Entry 5T6N (X-ray diffraction, 2.54 A resolution); this record covers chains C and D of the 6 polymer chains in the assembly.

== Chain C ==
Protein: Hemagglutinin HA1
From: Influenza A virus (strain A/Hong Kong/1/1968 H3N2)
Reference sequence: Q91MA7 (HEMA_I68A4); residues 11-329 here correspond to UniProt positions 27-345 (UniProt number = residue number + 16)
Amino-acid sequence (323 residues; each row starts with the number of its first residue):
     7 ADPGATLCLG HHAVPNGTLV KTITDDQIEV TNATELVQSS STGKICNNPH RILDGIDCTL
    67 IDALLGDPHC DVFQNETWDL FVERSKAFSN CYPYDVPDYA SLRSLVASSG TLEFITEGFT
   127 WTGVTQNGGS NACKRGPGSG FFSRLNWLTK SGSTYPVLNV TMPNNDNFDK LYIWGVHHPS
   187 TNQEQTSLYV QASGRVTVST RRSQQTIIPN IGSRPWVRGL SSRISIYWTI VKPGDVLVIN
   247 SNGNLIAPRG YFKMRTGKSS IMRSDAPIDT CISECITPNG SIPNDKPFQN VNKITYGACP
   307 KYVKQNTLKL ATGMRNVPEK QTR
Unresolved in the structure: 7-8, 326-329
Disulfides: Cys52-Cys277, Cys64-Cys76, Cys97-Cys139, Cys281-Cys305
Glycans and other covalent adducts: N-acetylglucosamine (NAG) linked to Asn38, Asn81, Asn285; glycan linked to Asn165
Differences from the reference sequence: expression tag (7-10)
Residues lining bound ligands:
  - Arbidol (75U; ethyl 6-bromo-4-[(dimethylamino)methyl]-5-hydroxy-1-methyl-2-[(phenylsulfanyl)methyl]-1H-indole-3-carboxylate), molecule 1: Ile29, Lys310, Gln311
  - Arbidol (75U), molecule 2: Pro293, Phe294, Lys307
Curated features (UniProtKB/Swiss-Prot):
  - site: Arg329 (Cleavage)
  - glycosylation (N-linked (GlcNAc...) asparagine): Asn22, Asn38, Asn81, Asn165, Asn285
From the paper describing this entry:
  - binding site for Arbidol: Lys307

== Chain D ==
Protein: Hemagglutinin HA2
From: Influenza A virus (strain A/Northern Territory/60/1968 H3N2)
Reference sequence: P03436 (HEMA_I68A6); residues 1-174 here correspond to UniProt positions 346-519 (UniProt number = residue number + 345)
Amino-acid sequence (174 residues; row label = number of the first residue in the row):
     1 GLFGAIAGFI ENGWEGMIDG WYGFRHQNSE GTGQAADLKS TQAAIDQING KLNRVIEKTN
    61 EKFHQIEKEF SEVEGRIQDL EKYVEDTKID LWSYNAELLV ALENQHTIDL TDSEMNKLFE
   121 KTGRQLRENA EDMGNGCFKI YHKCDNACIE SIRNGTYDHD VYRDEALNNR FQIK
Unresolved in the structure: 172-174
Disulfides: Cys144-Cys148
Glycans and other covalent adducts: N-acetylglucosamine (NAG) linked to Asn154
Differences from the reference sequence: conflict Gly123 (Arg468 in P03436)
Residues lining bound ligands:
  - Arbidol (75U; ethyl 6-bromo-4-[(dimethylamino)methyl]-5-hydroxy-1-methyl-2-[(phenylsulfanyl)methyl]-1H-indole-3-carboxylate), molecule 1: Arg54, Val55, Glu57, Lys58, Thr59, Trp92, Leu99, Glu103
  - Arbidol (75U), molecule 2: Asp90, Ser93, Tyr94, Glu97, Leu98, Ala101
Curated features (UniProtKB/Swiss-Prot):
  - glycosylation: Asn154 (N-linked (GlcNAc...) asparagine)
From the paper describing this entry:
  - binding site for Arbidol: Trp92, Tyr94, Leu98

== How chain C and chain D interact ==
Contacting residue pairs (130; chain C residue first):
  Pro9(C) - Tyr141(D)
  Pro9(C) - His142(D)
  Gly10(C) - Ile140(D)
  Gly10(C) - His142(D)
  Ala11(C) - Gln27(D)
  Ala11(C) - Asn28(D)
  Ala11(C) - Phe138(D)
  Ala11(C) - Lys139(D)
  Ala11(C) - Ile140(D)  hydrogen bond (backbone-backbone)
  Thr12(C) - Arg25(D)
  Thr12(C) - His26(D)
  Thr12(C) - Gln27(D)  hydrogen bond (backbone-backbone)
  Thr12(C) - Cys137(D)
  Thr12(C) - Phe138(D)
  Leu13(C) - Phe24(D)  hydrophobic
  Leu13(C) - Arg25(D)
  Leu13(C) - Cys137(D)
  Leu13(C) - Phe138(D)  hydrogen bond (backbone-backbone)
  Leu13(C) - Ile140(D)  hydrophobic
  Leu13(C) - Ile152(D)  hydrophobic
  Cys14(C) - Trp14(D)
  Cys14(C) - Gly23(D)
  Cys14(C) - Phe24(D)
  Cys14(C) - Arg25(D)  hydrogen bond (backbone-backbone)
  Cys14(C) - Gly136(D)
  Cys14(C) - Cys137(D)  disulfide
  Leu15(C) - Ile10(D)
  Leu15(C) - Trp14(D)
  Leu15(C) - Gly23(D)
  Leu15(C) - Phe24(D)  hydrophobic
  Leu15(C) - Met115(D)  hydrophobic
  Leu15(C) - Leu118(D)  hydrophobic
  Leu15(C) - Gly136(D)  hydrogen bond (backbone-backbone)
  Leu15(C) - Phe138(D)  hydrophobic
  Gly16(C) - Trp14(D)
  Gly16(C) - Tyr22(D)
  Gly16(C) - Gly23(D)  hydrogen bond (backbone-backbone)
  Gly16(C) - Met115(D)
  His17(C) - Ile6(D)
  His17(C) - Ile10(D)
  His17(C) - Gly13(D)
  His17(C) - Trp14(D)  hydrogen bond (backbone-backbone)
  His17(C) - Trp21(D)
  His17(C) - Tyr22(D)
  His17(C) - Met115(D)
  His18(C) - Trp14(D)
  His18(C) - Met17(D)
  His18(C) - Gly20(D)
  His18(C) - Trp21(D)  hydrogen bond (backbone-backbone)
  Ala19(C) - Gly13(D)
  Ala19(C) - Trp14(D)  hydrogen bond (backbone-backbone)
  Ala19(C) - Glu15(D)
  Val20(C) - Glu15(D)
  Pro21(C) - Glu15(D)
  Val26(C) - Asn104(D)
  Lys27(C) - Glu97(D)  salt bridge
  Lys27(C) - Asn104(D)  hydrogen bond (backbone-side chain)
  Thr28(C) - Ala101(D)
  Thr28(C) - Gln105(D)  hydrogen bond
  Ile29(C) - Ala101(D)
  Ile29(C) - Leu102(D)  hydrophobic
  Ile29(C) - Gln105(D)  hydrogen bond (backbone-side chain)
  Thr30(C) - Gln105(D)  hydrogen bond (backbone-side chain)
  Ile34(C) - Ile108(D)  hydrophobic
  Leu42(C) - Val100(D)  hydrophobic
  Arg109(C) - Glu67(D)  salt bridge
  Ser110(C) - His64(D)
  Lys264(C) - Phe63(D)
  Ser266(C) - Phe63(D)
  Arg269(C) - Glu67(D)  salt bridge
  Glu280(C) - Glu61(D)
  Asn290(C) - Asn60(D)
  Asp291(C) - Ile56(D)
  Pro293(C) - Val55(D)
  Pro293(C) - Ile56(D)
  Pro293(C) - Thr59(D)
  Phe294(C) - Ala96(D)  hydrophobic
  Lys299(C) - Lys68(D)  hydrogen bond (backbone-side chain)
  Lys299(C) - Glu85(D)
  Lys299(C) - Ile89(D)
  Ile300(C) - Lys68(D)
  Ile300(C) - Glu69(D)
  Thr301(C) - Gln65(D)
  Tyr302(C) - Phe63(D)
  Gly303(C) - Glu61(D)
  Gly303(C) - Lys62(D)
  Ala304(C) - Asn60(D)
  Ala304(C) - Glu61(D)
  Cys305(C) - Thr59(D)
  Cys305(C) - Asn60(D)
  Pro306(C) - Asn60(D)
  Lys307(C) - Thr59(D)
  Lys307(C) - Lys62(D)
  Lys307(C) - Trp92(D)
  Tyr308(C) - Ile89(D)  hydrophobic
  Val309(C) - Trp92(D)
  Val309(C) - Ser93(D)
  Lys310(C) - Ile89(D)
  Lys310(C) - Asp90(D)  salt bridge
  Lys310(C) - Ser93(D)  hydrogen bond (backbone-side chain)
  Gln311(C) - Ser93(D)  hydrogen bond (side chain-backbone)
  Gln311(C) - Glu97(D)  hydrogen bond
  Leu314(C) - Ala96(D)  hydrophobic
  Leu314(C) - Glu97(D)
  Leu314(C) - Val100(D)  hydrophobic
  Lys315(C) - Val100(D)
  Lys315(C) - Asn104(D)  hydrogen bond (backbone-side chain)
  Leu316(C) - Leu52(D)  hydrophobic
  Leu316(C) - Glu103(D)
  Leu316(C) - Asn104(D)
  Ala317(C) - Asn104(D)  hydrogen bond (backbone-side chain)
  Ala317(C) - Thr107(D)
  Thr318(C) - Trp21(D)
  Thr318(C) - Ile48(D)
  Thr318(C) - Leu52(D)
  Gly319(C) - Trp21(D)
  Gly319(C) - Thr107(D)
  Met320(C) - Ile6(D)  hydrophobic
  Met320(C) - Trp21(D)
  Met320(C) - Tyr22(D)
  Met320(C) - Thr111(D)
  Arg321(C) - Ile6(D)
  Arg321(C) - Ala7(D)
  Arg321(C) - Ile108(D)
  Val323(C) - Ala7(D)  hydrophobic
  Val323(C) - Glu11(D)
  Val323(C) - Asn12(D)
  Val323(C) - Gly13(D)  hydrogen bond (backbone-backbone)
  Pro324(C) - Glu15(D)
  Glu325(C) - Asn12(D)
Interface residues without a listed pair, chain C (59 interface residues in all): Val36, Thr40, His56, Ser114, Asn298
Interface residues without a listed pair, chain D (65 interface residues in all): Leu98, Phe119, Thr122, Met133, Lys143, Cys144, Asn169
Disulfides between the chains: Cys14(C)-Cys137(D)

== In short ==
The interface between chain C and chain D involves 59 residues on one side and 65 on the other, with 1
disulfide bond, 20 hydrogen bonds and 4 salt bridges. Among the polar pairs are Lys27(C)-Glu97(D),
Arg109(C)-Glu67(D) and Arg269(C)-Glu67(D). The paper reports a binding site for Arbidol at Lys307(C) and
Trp92(D) among others.
Chain C is Hemagglutinin HA1 (Influenza A virus (strain A/Hong Kong/1/1968 H3N2)) and chain D is Hemagglutinin
HA2 (Influenza A virus (strain A/Northern Territory/60/1968 H3N2)); the structure, Crystal structure of the
A/Hong Kong/1/1968 (H3N2) influenza virus hemagglutinin in complex with the antiviral drug ..., was determined
by X-ray diffraction together with 5T6S from the same study.
